PDB entry 3GYT | X-ray diffraction, 2.40 A resolution | chains A and B

[Chain A]
Molecule: Nuclear hormone receptor of the steroid/thyroid hormone receptors superfamily
Source organism: Strongyloides stercoralis
Notes: fragment: ligand binding domain
Reference sequence: Q9XZJ5 (Q9XZJ5_9BILA); residue numbers follow UniProt; this construct covers 512-753
Amino-acid sequence (244 residues; numbered 510 to 753; the number before each row is that of its first residue):
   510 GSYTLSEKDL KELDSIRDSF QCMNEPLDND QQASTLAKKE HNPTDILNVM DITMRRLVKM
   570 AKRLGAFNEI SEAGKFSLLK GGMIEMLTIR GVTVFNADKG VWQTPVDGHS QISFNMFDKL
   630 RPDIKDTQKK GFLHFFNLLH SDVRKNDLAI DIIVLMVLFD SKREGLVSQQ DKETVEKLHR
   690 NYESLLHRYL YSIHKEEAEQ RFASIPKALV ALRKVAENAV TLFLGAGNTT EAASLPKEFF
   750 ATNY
Not modelled in the structure: 510-511
Sequence notes: expression tag (510-511)
Ligand contacts: DL4 ((14beta,17alpha,25R)-3-oxocholest-4-en-26-oic acid): Leu-545, Ile-555, Val-558, Met-559, Ile-561, Thr-562, Ile-593, Leu-596, Thr-597, Arg-599, Gly-600, Val-603, Trp-611, Thr-613, Pro-614, Val-615, Ile-621, Met-625, Phe-626, Gln-637, Phe-641, Val-724, Ala-728, Leu-731, Phe-749
Reported in the primary citation:
  - binding site for DL4: Thr-562, Arg-599, Trp-611, Gln-637
  - mutagenesis - W611R: abolished signaling
  - mutagenesis - R599K, R599M, Q637E: decreased signaling
  - contacts within the chain: Met-532/Arg-565 (hydrogen bond), Glu-534/Arg-565 (hydrogen bond), Pro-535/Arg-565 (hydrogen bond)

[Chain B]
Molecule: SRC1
Notes: fragment: Nuclear receptor binding motif 4
Amino-acid sequence (13 residues; row label = number of the first residue in the row):
   739 AQQKSLLQQL LTE
Not modelled in the structure: 739-741

[Chain A / chain B interface]
Pairs across the interface - 17 pairs, chain A then chain B:
  Arg-564(A) with Leu-748(B)
  Lys-571(A) with Leu-748(B), hydrogen bond (side chain-backbone); Leu-749(B), hydrogen bond (side chain-backbone); Glu-751(B)
  Phe-585(A) with Ser-743(B); Leu-745(B), hydrophobic; Gln-746(B); Leu-749(B), hydrophobic
  Leu-588(A) with Leu-749(B), hydrophobic
  Lys-589(A) with Leu-745(B)
  Ser-743(A) with Leu-744(B)
  Leu-744(A) with Leu-744(B); Leu-748(B), hydrophobic
  Glu-747(A) with Ser-743(B), hydrogen bond; Leu-744(B), hydrogen bond (side chain-backbone); Leu-745(B), hydrogen bond (side chain-backbone)
  Phe-748(A) with Leu-745(B), hydrophobic
Also at the interface, not in a pair above, chain A (12 interface residues in all): Val-567, Phe-576, Lys-584

[Summary]
The interface between chain A and chain B involves 12 residues on one side and 7 on the other; the contacts
include 5 hydrogen bonds. Among the polar pairs are Lys-571(A)/Leu-748(B), Lys-571(A)/Leu-749(B) and
Glu-747(A)/Ser-743(B). The paper reports a binding site for DL4 at Thr-562(A), Arg-599(A) and Trp-611(A) among
others; R599K, R599M and Q637E of chain A reduce signaling.
Here chain A is Nuclear hormone receptor of the steroid/thyroid hormone receptors superfamily (Strongyloides
stercoralis) and chain B is SRC1. Entry 3GYT (Nuclear receptor DAF-12 from parasitic nematode Strongyloides
stercoralis in complex with its physiological ligand dafachronic acid ...) was determined by X-ray
diffraction, deposited together with 3GYU.
